PDB entry 6GPS | X-ray diffraction, 3.30 A resolution | chain A

Chain A:
Protein: C-C chemokine receptor type 2, Rubredoxin
Organism: Homo sapiens
Notes: fragment: rubredoxin inserted into ccr2a between residue 231 and 235
UniProt: chimeric construct of P41597, P00268: residues 2-231 from P41597 (CCR2_HUMAN) positions 2-231 (same numbers); residues 1001-1054 from P00268 positions 1-54 (UniProt number = residue number - 1000); residues 235-374 from P41597 (CCR2_HUMAN) positions 235-374 (same numbers)
Sequence (429 residues; numbered 2 to 379; the number before each row is that of its first residue):
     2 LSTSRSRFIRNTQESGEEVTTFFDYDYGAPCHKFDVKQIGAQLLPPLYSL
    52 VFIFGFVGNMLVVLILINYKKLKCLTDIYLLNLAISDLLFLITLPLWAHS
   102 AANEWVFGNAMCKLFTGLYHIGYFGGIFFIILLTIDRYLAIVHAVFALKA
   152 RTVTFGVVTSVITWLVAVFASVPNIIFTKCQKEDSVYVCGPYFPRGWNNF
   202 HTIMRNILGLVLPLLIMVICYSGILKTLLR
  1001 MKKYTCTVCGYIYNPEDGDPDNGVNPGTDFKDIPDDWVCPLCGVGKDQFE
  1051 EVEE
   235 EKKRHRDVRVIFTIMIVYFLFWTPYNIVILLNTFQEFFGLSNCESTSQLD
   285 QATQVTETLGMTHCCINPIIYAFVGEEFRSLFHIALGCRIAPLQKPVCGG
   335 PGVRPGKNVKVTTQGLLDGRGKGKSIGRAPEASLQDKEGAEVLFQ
Not modelled in the structure: 2-36, 273-278, 322-379
Cystine bridges: Cys-113/Cys-190
Sequence notes: engineered mutation Gln-14 (Asn in P41597), Tyr-70 (Cys in P41597), Asn-175 (Gly in P41597), Asp-241 (Ala in P41597), Glu-311 (Lys in P41597); expression tag (375-379)
Bound ions: Zn2+: Cys-1006, Cys-1009, Cys-1039, Cys-1042
Small-molecule neighbours: MK-0812 (F7N; [(3S,4S)-3-methoxyoxan-4-yl]-[(1R,3S)-3-propan-2-yl-3-[[3-(trifluoromethyl)-7,8-dihydro-5H-1,6-naphthyridin-6-yl]carbonyl]cyclopentyl]azanium): Val-37, Ile-40, Gly-41, Leu-44, Leu-45, Tyr-49, Trp-98, Ala-102, Thr-117, Tyr-120, His-121, Thr-179, Cys-190, Gln-288, Val-289, Glu-291, Thr-292, Met-295
Swiss-Prot annotation at these positions:
  - modified residue: Tyr-26 (Sulfotyrosine), Tyr-139 (Phosphotyrosine), Met-1001 (N-formylmethionine)
  - binding site (Fe cation): Cys-1006, Cys-1009, Cys-1039, Cys-1042

In short:
Chain A binds MK-0812. Cys-1006, Cys-1009, Cys-1039 and Cys-1042 coordinate Zn2+. From UniProt: 4 Fe
cation-binding residues.
Chain A is C-C chemokine receptor type 2, Rubredoxin (Homo sapiens); the structure, Crystal structure of CCR2A
in complex with mk-0812, was determined by X-ray diffraction (same publication as 6GPX).
